Entry 7QT0 (X-ray diffraction, 2.07 A resolution); this record covers chains G and L of the 12 polymer chains in the assembly.

Chain G:
Name: Antibody heavy chain
Organism: Mus musculus
Notes: antibody fragment or engineered binder
Chain sequence (225 residues; row label = number of the first residue in the row):
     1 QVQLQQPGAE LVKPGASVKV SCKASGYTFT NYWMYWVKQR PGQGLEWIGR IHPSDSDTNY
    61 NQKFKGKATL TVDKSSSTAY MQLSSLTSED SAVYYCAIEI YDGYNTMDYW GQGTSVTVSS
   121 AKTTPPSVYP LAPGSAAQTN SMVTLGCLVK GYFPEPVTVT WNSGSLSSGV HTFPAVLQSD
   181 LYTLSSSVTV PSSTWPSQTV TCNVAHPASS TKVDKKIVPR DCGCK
Disordered / not traced: 134-139, 221-225
Disulfide bonds: C22-C96, C147-C202

Chain L:
Name: Antibody light chain
Organism: Mus musculus
Notes: antibody fragment or engineered binder
Chain sequence (214 residues; row label = number of the first residue in the row):
     1 DIVMTQSQKF MSTSVGDRVS VTCKASQNVG TNVAWYQQKP GQSPKALIYS ASYRYSGVPD
    61 RFTGSGSGTD FTLTISNVQS EDLAEYFCQQ YNNYPLTFGA GTKLELKRAD AAPTVSIFPP
   121 SSEQLTSGGA SVVCFLNNFY PKDINVKWKI DGSERQNGVL NSWTDQDSKD STYSMSSTLT
   181 LTKDEYERHN SYTCEATHKT STSPIVKSFN RNEC
Disordered / not traced: 212-214
Disulfide bonds: C23-C88, C134-C194

How chain G and chain L interact:
Pairs across the interface (5; chain G residue first):
  D55(G) with D1(L), hydrogen bond (side chain-backbone); Q27(L), hydrogen bond (backbone-side chain)
  D57(G) with D1(L), hydrogen bond (side chain-backbone); V3(L)
  T58(G) with V3(L)
Also at the interface, not in a pair above, chain G (4 interface residues in all): S56
Also at the interface, not in a pair above, chain L (5 interface residues in all): I2, S26

Summary:
The interface between chain G and chain L involves 4 residues on one side and 5 on the other, with 3 hydrogen
bonds. Polar contacts include D55(G)-D1(L), D55(G)-Q27(L) and D57(G)-D1(L).
Here chain G is Antibody heavy chain and chain L is Antibody light chain, both from Mus musculus. Entry 7QT0
(Antibody FenAb136 - fentanyl complex) was determined by X-ray diffraction (same publication as 7QT2, 7QT3 and
7QT4).
